Entry 6D6V (electron microscopy, 4.80 A resolution (low resolution: residue-level contacts below are approximate; hydrogen-bond / salt-bridge calls are withheld)); this record covers chains D and F of the 8 polymer chains in the assembly.

Chain D:
Molecule: Telomerase-associated protein 82
From: Tetrahymena thermophila
UniProt: D2CVN6 (D2CVN6_TETTH); numbering as in UniProt (aligned over 1-701)
Chain sequence (701 residues; numbered 1 to 701; the number before each row is that of its first residue):
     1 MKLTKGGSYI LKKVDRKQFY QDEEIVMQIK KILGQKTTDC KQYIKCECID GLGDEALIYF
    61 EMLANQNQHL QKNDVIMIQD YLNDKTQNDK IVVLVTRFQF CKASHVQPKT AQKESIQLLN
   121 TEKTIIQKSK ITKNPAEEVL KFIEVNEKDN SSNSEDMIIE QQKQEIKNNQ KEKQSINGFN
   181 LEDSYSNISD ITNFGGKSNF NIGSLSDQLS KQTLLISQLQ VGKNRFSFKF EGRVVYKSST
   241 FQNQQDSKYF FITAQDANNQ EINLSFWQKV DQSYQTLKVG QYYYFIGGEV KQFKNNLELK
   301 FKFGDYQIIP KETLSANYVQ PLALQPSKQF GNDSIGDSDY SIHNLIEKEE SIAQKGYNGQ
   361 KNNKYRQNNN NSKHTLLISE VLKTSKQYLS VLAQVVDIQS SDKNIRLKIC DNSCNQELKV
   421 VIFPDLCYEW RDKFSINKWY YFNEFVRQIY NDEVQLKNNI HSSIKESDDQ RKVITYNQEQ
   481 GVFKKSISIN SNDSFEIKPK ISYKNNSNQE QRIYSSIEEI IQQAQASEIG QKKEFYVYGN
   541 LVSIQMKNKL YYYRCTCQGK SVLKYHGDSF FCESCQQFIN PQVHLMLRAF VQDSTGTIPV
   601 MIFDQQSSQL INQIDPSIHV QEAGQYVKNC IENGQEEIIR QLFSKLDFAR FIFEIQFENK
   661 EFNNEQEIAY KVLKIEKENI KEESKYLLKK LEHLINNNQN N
Not modelled in the structure: 1-510, 698-701
Bound ions: Zn2+: Cys555, Cys557, Cys572, Cys575

Chain F:
Molecule: Telomerase holoenzyme TEB heterotrimer Teb3 subunit
From: Tetrahymena thermophila
UniProt: A0A0U8UFF4 (A0A0U8UFF4_TETTH); residue numbers follow UniProt; this construct covers 1-121
Chain sequence (121 residues; each row starts with the number of its first residue):
     1 MDAEQEQVMY PRILFEQMAQ FRGKKVTVVG NVCNEDQNDS LVIEFGPTGL NQHVVIDNYR
    61 RVDLNNTTKF VEIRGVVLNQ NIVSCEELTE FEQKDPFDFD TYSKLIHLSQ SDKLSSLFTD
   121 Q
Not modelled in the structure: 1-5, 119-121

Chain D / chain F interface:
Residue-residue contacts (4):
  Lys681(D) - Asp95(F)
  Ser684(D) - Thr101(F)
  Lys685(D) - Asp98(F)
  Glu692(D) - Leu108(F)
Also at the interface, not in a pair above, chain D (5 interface residues in all): Leu688
Also at the interface, not in a pair above, chain F (5 interface residues in all): Lys104

Summary:
The chain D/chain F interface involves 5 residues from each chain. Cys555(D), Cys557(D), Cys572(D) and
Cys575(D) form the Zn2+ site.
Chain D is Telomerase-associated protein 82 and chain F is Telomerase holoenzyme TEB heterotrimer Teb3
subunit, both from Tetrahymena thermophila; the structure, CryoEM structure of Tetrahymena telomerase with
telomeric DNA at 4.8 Angstrom resolution, was determined by electron microscopy.
